Entry 7P3W (electron microscopy, 4.30 A resolution (low resolution: residue-level contacts below are approximate; hydrogen-bond / salt-bridge calls are withheld)); this record covers chains b and p of the 22 polymer chains in the assembly.

Chain b (and p):
Molecule: ATP synthase subunit b
Organism: Acinetobacter baumannii (strain ATCC 17978 / CIP 53.77 / LMG 1025 / NCDC KC755 / 5377)
Notes: chain p of this document is another copy of the same molecule, construct and numbering; everything in this record applies to it too
UniProt: A3M140 (ATPF_ACIBT); residue numbers follow UniProt; this construct covers 1-156
Sequence (156 residues; row label = number of the first residue in the row):
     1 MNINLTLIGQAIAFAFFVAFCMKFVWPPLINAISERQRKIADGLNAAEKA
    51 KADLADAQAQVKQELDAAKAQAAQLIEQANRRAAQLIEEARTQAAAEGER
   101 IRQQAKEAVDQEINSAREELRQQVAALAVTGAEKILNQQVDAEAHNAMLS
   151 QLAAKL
Disordered / not traced: 1-6 (chain p: 1)

How chain b and chain p interact:
Residue-residue contacts - 55 pairs, chain b then chain p:
  Arg38(b) with Arg36(p); Ile40(p)
  Asp42(b) with Gly43(p)
  Asn45(b) with Ala46(p); Ala47(p); Ala50(p)
  Glu48(b) with Lys51(p)
  Lys49(b) with Ala50(p)
  Lys62(b) with Glu64(p); Leu65(p); Ala68(p)
  Asp66(b) with Ala68(p)
  Lys69(b) with Ala72(p); Ile76(p)
  Ala70(b) with Leu75(p)
  Ala73(b) with Ala79(p)
  Gln74(b) with Arg82(p)
  Glu77(b) with Ala79(p); Arg82(p); Ala83(p); Leu86(p)
  Asn80(b) with Ala83(p); Ile87(p)
  Ala84(b) with Ile87(p); Ala90(p)
  Glu88(b) with Ala94(p); Glu97(p)
  Arg91(b) with Arg91(p); Ala94(p); Ala95(p)
  Thr92(b) with Glu97(p)
  Ala95(b) with Gly98(p); Arg102(p)
  Glu99(b) with Ile101(p); Ala105(p)
  Arg102(b) with Lys106(p); Val109(p)
  Lys106(b) with Ala108(p); Val109(p)
  Arg117(b) with Leu120(p)
  Val124(b) with Val124(p)
  Ala128(b) with Ala128(p)
  Ala132(b) with Ile135(p)
  Ile135(b) with Leu136(p)
  Val140(b) with Gln151(p)
  Glu143(b) with Gln139(p); Asp141(p)
  Asn146(b) with Ile135(p); Gln139(p)
  Ser150(b) with Lys134(p); Gln138(p)
  Leu152(b) with Lys134(p); Gln138(p)
  Ala153(b) with Lys134(p)
  Lys155(b) with Leu127(p)
Also at the interface, not in a pair above, chain b (43 interface residues in all): Ala41, Ala55, Asp56, Gln58, Arg81, Ile87, Ala142, Ala147, Gln151, Leu156
Also at the interface, not in a pair above, chain p (54 interface residues in all): Lys39, Leu44, Ala57, Val61, Lys69, Ala73, Thr92, Gln104, Gly131, Ala132, Glu143, Ala144, Ala147

Summary:
43 residues of chain b face 54 of chain p across their interface.
Both chains are ATP synthase subunit b (Acinetobacter baumannii (strain ATCC 17978 / CIP 53.77 / LMG 1025 /
NCDC KC755 / 5377)). Entry 7P3W (F1Fo-ATP synthase from Acinetobacter baumannii (state 3)) was determined by
electron microscopy, deposited together with 7P2Y and 7P3N.
